4LRY - chains A and B of the 4 polymer chains in the assembly; structure by X-ray diffraction, 2.83 A resolution.

Chain A (and B):
Molecule: PTS-dependent dihydroxyacetone kinase, dihydroxyacetone-binding subunit DhaK
Source organism: Escherichia coli
Notes: EC 2.7.-.-; chain B of this document is another copy of the same molecule, construct and numbering; everything in this record applies to it too
UniProt: P76015 (DHAK_ECOLI); numbering as in UniProt (aligned over 1-356)
Chain sequence (356 residues; numbered 1 to 356; the number before each row is that of its first residue):
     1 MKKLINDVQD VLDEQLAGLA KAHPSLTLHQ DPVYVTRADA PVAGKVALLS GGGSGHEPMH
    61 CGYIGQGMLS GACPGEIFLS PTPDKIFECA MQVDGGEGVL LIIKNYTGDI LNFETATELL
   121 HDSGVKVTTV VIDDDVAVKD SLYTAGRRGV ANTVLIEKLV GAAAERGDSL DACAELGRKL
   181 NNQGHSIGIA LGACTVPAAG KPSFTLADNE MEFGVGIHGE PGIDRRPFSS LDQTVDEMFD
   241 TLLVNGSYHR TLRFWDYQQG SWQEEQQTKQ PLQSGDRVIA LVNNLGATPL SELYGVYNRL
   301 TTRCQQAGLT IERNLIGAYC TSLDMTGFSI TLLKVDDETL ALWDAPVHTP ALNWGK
Sequence notes: engineered mutation L79 (Thr in P76015)
UniProt features mapped onto this chain:
  - active site: H56 (Proton acceptor), H218 (Tele-hemiaminal-histidine intermediate)
  - binding site (dihydroxyacetone): G53 to H56, K104, D109
  - mutagenesis: H56 (H56A/N: Shows a moderate decrease in the catalytic efficiency but at least a 40- to 300-fold increase in affinity for dihydroxyacetone), D109 (D109A/N: Loss of kinase activity), H218 (H218A/K: Loss of kinase activity)

How chain A and chain B interact:
Pairs across the interface (75; chain A residue first):
  K2(A) - L191(B)
  K2(A) - T326(B)
  K3(A) - F228(B)
  K3(A) - E292(B)  salt bridge
  L4(A) - L231(B)
  L4(A) - T288(B)
  L4(A) - E292(B)  hydrogen bond (backbone-side chain)
  L4(A) - F328(B)  hydrophobic
  I5(A) - F228(B)
  I5(A) - S230(B)
  I5(A) - L231(B)  hydrogen bond (backbone-backbone)
  N6(A) - S230(B)
  N6(A) - L231(B)
  N6(A) - D232(B)  hydrogen bond (side chain-backbone)
  E14(A) - N298(B)
  Q15(A) - S291(B)  hydrogen bond
  Q15(A) - E292(B)
  Q15(A) - Y294(B)
  Q15(A) - G295(B)
  A17(A) - N298(B)
  G18(A) - Y294(B)
  G18(A) - Y297(B)
  G18(A) - N298(B)  hydrogen bond (backbone-side chain)
  L19(A) - Y294(B)  hydrophobic
  K21(A) - Y297(B)
  K21(A) - N298(B)  hydrogen bond
  K21(A) - T301(B)
  K21(A) - T302(B)
  A22(A) - Y294(B)  hydrophobic
  A22(A) - Y297(B)  hydrophobic
  A22(A) - N314(B)
  A22(A) - I316(B)  hydrophobic
  H23(A) - Y294(B)  hydrogen bond
  E57(A) - S291(B)
  P58(A) - L290(B)
  L191(A) - K2(B)
  N209(A) - M1(B)
  F228(A) - K3(B)
  F228(A) - L4(B)  hydrophobic
  S230(A) - I5(B)
  S230(A) - N6(B)
  L231(A) - L4(B)
  L231(A) - I5(B)  hydrogen bond (backbone-backbone)
  L231(A) - N6(B)  hydrogen bond (backbone-side chain)
  D232(A) - N6(B)  hydrogen bond (backbone-side chain)
  A287(A) - A287(B)  hydrophobic
  T288(A) - L4(B)
  P289(A) - L323(B)
  P289(A) - D324(B)
  L290(A) - P58(B)
  S291(A) - Q15(B)  hydrogen bond (backbone-side chain)
  S291(A) - E57(B)  hydrogen bond
  E292(A) - K3(B)
  E292(A) - L4(B)  hydrogen bond (side chain-backbone)
  E292(A) - Q15(B)
  Y294(A) - Q15(B)
  Y294(A) - G18(B)
  Y294(A) - L19(B)  hydrophobic
  Y294(A) - A22(B)  hydrophobic
  Y294(A) - H23(B)  hydrogen bond
  Y297(A) - G18(B)
  Y297(A) - A22(B)  hydrophobic
  N298(A) - E14(B)
  N298(A) - A17(B)
  N298(A) - G18(B)
  N298(A) - K21(B)  hydrogen bond
  T301(A) - K21(B)  hydrogen bond
  N314(A) - A22(B)  hydrogen bond (side chain-backbone)
  I316(A) - A22(B)  hydrophobic
  L323(A) - P289(B)
  D324(A) - P289(B)
  F328(A) - L4(B)  hydrophobic
  N353(A) - N353(B)
  N353(A) - W354(B)
  W354(A) - N353(B)
Interface residues without a listed pair, chain A (46 interface residues in all): M1, I189, G192, G286, G295, T326, G355, K356
Interface residues without a listed pair, chain B (46 interface residues in all): I189, G192, N209, G286, G355

Overview:
Chain A and chain B each contribute 46 residues to their interface, with 17 hydrogen bonds and 1 salt bridge.
Among the polar pairs are K3(A)-E292(B), L4(A)-E292(B) and N6(A)-D232(B).
Both chains are PTS-dependent dihydroxyacetone kinase, dihydroxyacetone-binding subunit DhaK (Escherichia
coli). Entry 4LRY (Crystal Structure of the E.coli DhaR(N)-DhaK(T79L) complex) was determined by X-ray
diffraction together with 4LRX and 4LRZ from the same study.
